Entry 2WKT (X-ray diffraction, 2.00 A resolution); this record covers chains A and D of the 4 polymer chains in the assembly.

Chain A (and D):
Molecule: Acetyl-CoA acetyltransferase
Source organism: Zoogloea ramigera
Notes: EC 2.3.1.9; chain D of this document is another copy of the same molecule, construct and numbering; everything in this record applies to it too
Reference sequence: P07097 (THIL_ZOORA); the construct has insertions or renumbered stretches relative to UniProt, so the offset changes along the chain: 1-10 = UniProt 2-11; 12-392 = UniProt 12-392
Amino-acid sequence (392 residues; row label = number of the first residue in the row):
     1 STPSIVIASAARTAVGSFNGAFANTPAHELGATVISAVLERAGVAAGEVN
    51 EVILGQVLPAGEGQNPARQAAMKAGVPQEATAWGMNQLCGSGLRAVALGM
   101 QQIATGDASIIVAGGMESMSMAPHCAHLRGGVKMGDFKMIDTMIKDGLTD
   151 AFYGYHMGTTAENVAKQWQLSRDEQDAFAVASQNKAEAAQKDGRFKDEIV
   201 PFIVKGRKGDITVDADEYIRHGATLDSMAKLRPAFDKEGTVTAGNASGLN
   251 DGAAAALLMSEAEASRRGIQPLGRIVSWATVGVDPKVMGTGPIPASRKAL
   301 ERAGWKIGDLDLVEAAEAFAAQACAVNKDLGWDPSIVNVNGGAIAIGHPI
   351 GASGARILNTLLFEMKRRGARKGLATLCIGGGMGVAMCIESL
Not modelled in the structure: 1-2 (chain D: 1-3)
Sequence notes: engineered mutation A316 (Asn in P07097)
Modified / non-standard residues: C89 (s-hydroxycysteine; CSO)
Curated features (UniProtKB/Swiss-Prot):
  - active site: C89 (Acyl-thioester intermediate), H348 (Proton acceptor), C378 (Proton acceptor)
Bound ions: K+: Q56 (together with chloride ion)
Residues lining bound ligands: coenzyme A (COA): C89, L148, H156, M157, R220, S227, M228, L231, A234, F235, A243, G244, A246, S247, G248, L249, M288, A318, F319, H348, I350, C378

Interface between chain A and chain D:
Pairs across the interface (31; chain A residue first):
  F18(A) with K133(D)
  H124(A) with V132(D); G135(D), hydrogen bond (side chain-backbone); F137(D)
  V132(A) with H124(D)
  K133(A) with F18(D)
  M134(A) with D141(D); M143(D), hydrophobic; I144(D), hydrophobic; L249(D), hydrophobic
  G135(A) with H124(D), hydrogen bond (backbone-side chain); D141(D), hydrogen bond (backbone-side chain); I144(D)
  D136(A) with M139(D); I140(D); D141(D), hydrogen bond (side chain-backbone)
  F137(A) with H124(D); K138(D); M139(D), hydrogen bond (backbone-backbone)
  K138(A) with D136(D), salt bridge; F137(D)
  M139(A) with D136(D); F137(D), hydrogen bond (backbone-backbone); M139(D), hydrophobic
  I140(A) with D136(D)
  D141(A) with M134(D); G135(D), hydrogen bond (side chain-backbone); D136(D), hydrogen bond (backbone-side chain)
  M143(A) with M134(D), hydrophobic
  I144(A) with M134(D), hydrophobic
  L249(A) with M134(D), hydrophobic
Also at the interface, not in a pair above, chain A (16 interface residues in all): N19
Also at the interface, not in a pair above, chain D (16 interface residues in all): N19

Summary:
Chain A and chain D each contribute 16 residues to their interface, with 8 hydrogen bonds and 1 salt bridge.
Among the polar pairs are K138(A)-D136(D), H124(A)-G135(D) and G135(A)-D141(D). Ligands of chain A: coenzyme
A. Curated annotation (UniProt) lists 3 active-site residues on chain A.
Chain A and chain D are both Acetyl-CoA acetyltransferase (Zoogloea ramigera); the structure, Biosynthetic
thiolase from Z. ramigera. complex of the N316A mutant with coenzyme A, was determined by X-ray diffraction
(same publication as 2WKU, 2WKV, 2WL4, 2WL5 and 2WL6).
